Entry 8YRP (electron microscopy, 3.64 A resolution); this record covers chains A and B of the 5 polymer chains in the assembly.

[Chain A (and B)]
Molecule: Spike glycoprotein
From: Severe acute respiratory syndrome coronavirus 2
Notes: chain B of this document is another copy of the same molecule, construct and numbering; everything in this record applies to it too
Reference sequence: P0DTC2 (SPIKE_SARS2); aligned to UniProt positions 14-1206 over residues 14-1206 (the alignment contains insertions or deletions, so no single offset holds)
Amino-acid sequence (1259 residues; row label = number of the first residue in the row; numbers below 1 keep their minus sign (Met-5 is residue -5)):
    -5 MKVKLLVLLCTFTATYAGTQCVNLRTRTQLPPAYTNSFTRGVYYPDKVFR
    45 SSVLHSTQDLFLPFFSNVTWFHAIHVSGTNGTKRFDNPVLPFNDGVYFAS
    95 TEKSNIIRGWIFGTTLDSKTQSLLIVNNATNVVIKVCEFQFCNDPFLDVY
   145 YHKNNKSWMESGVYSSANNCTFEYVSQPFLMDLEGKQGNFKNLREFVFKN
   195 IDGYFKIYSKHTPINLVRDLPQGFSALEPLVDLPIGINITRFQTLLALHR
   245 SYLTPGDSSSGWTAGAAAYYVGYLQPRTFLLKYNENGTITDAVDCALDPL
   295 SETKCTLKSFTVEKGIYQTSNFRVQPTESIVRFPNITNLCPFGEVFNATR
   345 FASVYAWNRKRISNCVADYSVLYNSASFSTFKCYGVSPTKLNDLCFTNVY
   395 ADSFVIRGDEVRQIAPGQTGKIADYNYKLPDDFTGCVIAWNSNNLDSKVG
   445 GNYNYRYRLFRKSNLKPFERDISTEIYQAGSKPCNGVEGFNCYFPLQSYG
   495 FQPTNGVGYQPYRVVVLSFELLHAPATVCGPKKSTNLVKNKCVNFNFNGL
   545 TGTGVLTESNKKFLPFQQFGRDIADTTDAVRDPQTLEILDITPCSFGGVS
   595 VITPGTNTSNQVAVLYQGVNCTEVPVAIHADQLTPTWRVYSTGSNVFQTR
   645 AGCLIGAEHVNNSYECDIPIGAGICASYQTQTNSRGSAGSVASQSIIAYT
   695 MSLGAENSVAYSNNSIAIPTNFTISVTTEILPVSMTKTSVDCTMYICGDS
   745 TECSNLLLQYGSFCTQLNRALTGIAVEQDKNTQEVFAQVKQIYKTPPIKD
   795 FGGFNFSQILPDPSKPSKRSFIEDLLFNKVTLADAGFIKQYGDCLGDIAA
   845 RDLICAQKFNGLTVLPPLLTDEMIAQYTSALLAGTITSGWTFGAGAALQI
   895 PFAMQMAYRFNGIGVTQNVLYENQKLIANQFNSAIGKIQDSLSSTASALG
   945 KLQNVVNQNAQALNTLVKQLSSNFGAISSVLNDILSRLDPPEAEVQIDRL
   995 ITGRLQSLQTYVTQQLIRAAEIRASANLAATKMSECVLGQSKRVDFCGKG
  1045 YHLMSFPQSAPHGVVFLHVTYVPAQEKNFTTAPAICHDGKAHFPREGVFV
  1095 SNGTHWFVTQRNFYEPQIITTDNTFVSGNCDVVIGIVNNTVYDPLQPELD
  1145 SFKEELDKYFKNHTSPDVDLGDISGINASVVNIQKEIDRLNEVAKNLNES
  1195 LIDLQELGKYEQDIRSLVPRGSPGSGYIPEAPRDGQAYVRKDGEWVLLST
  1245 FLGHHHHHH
Not modelled in the structure: -5 to 13, 67-80, 145-153, 175-184, 246-259, 620-634, 673-688, 826-852, 908-909, 1134-1253 (chain B: -5 to 13, 67-80, 145-153, 175-184, 246-259, 620-630, 674-688, 806-808, 827-851, 908-909, 1134-1253)
Differences from the reference sequence: expression tag (-5 to 13, 1207-1253); variant Arg19 (Thr in P0DTC2), Asp142 (Gly in P0DTC2), Gly156 (Arg158 in P0DTC2), Arg450 (Leu452 in P0DTC2), Lys476 (Thr478 in P0DTC2), Gly612 (Asp614 in P0DTC2), Arg679 (Pro681 in P0DTC2), Gly680 (Arg682 in P0DTC2), Ser681 (Arg683 in P0DTC2), Gly683 (Arg685 in P0DTC2), Asn948 (Asp950 in P0DTC2), Pro984 (Lys986 in P0DTC2), Pro985 (Val987 in P0DTC2)
Disulfides: Cys15-Cys136, Cys131-Cys164, Cys289-Cys299, Cys334-Cys359, Cys377-Cys430, Cys389-Cys523, Cys478-Cys486, Cys536-Cys588, Cys660-Cys669, Cys736-Cys758, Cys741-Cys747, Cys1030-Cys1041, Cys1080-Cys1124
Curated features (UniProtKB/Swiss-Prot):
  - glycosylation: Asn17 (N-linked (GlcNAc...) (complex) asparagine), Asn61 (N-linked (GlcNAc...) (hybrid) asparagine), Asn74 (N-linked (GlcNAc...) (complex) asparagine), Asn122 (N-linked (GlcNAc...) (hybrid) asparagine), Asn149 (N-linked (GlcNAc...) (complex) asparagine), Thr676 (O-linked (GlcNAc...) threonine)

[Interface between chain A and chain B]
Pairs across the interface (132; chain A residue first):
  Arg317(A) with Met738(B); Asp743(B), salt bridge
  Asn358(A) with Phe166(B)
  Pro519(A) with Pro228(B)
  Phe557(A) with Phe43(B), hydrophobic
  Leu558(A) with Gly281(B); Thr282(B)
  Phe560(A) with Tyr38(B), hydrophobic; Asp40(B); Lys41(B), hydrogen bond (backbone-side chain); Pro223(B)
  Gln561(A) with Lys41(B); Phe43(B); Gly281(B), hydrogen bond (side chain-backbone)
  Gln562(A) with Lys41(B), hydrogen bond (backbone-backbone)
  Phe563(A) with Val42(B), hydrophobic; Phe43(B), hydrogen bond (backbone-backbone)
  Gly564(A) with Phe43(B)
  Arg565(A) with Phe43(B), hydrogen bond (backbone-backbone); Arg44(B); Ser45(B)
  Asp566(A) with Ser45(B); Val47(B)
  Ile567(A) with Val47(B), hydrophobic
  Ala568(A) with Asn958(B); Val961(B)
  Asp569(A) with Ser965(B)
  Thr570(A) with Val961(B)
  Thr586(A) with Lys852(B)
  Pro587(A) with Lys852(B), hydrogen bond (backbone-side chain); Phe853(B)
  Ser589(A) with Lys852(B)
  Phe590(A) with Asp735(B); Met738(B), hydrophobic; Gly855(B)
  Gln611(A) with Leu859(B)
  Ala645(A) with Pro860(B), hydrophobic
  Pro663(A) with Leu862(B), hydrophobic
  Gly665(A) with Leu862(B)
  Ala666(A) with Pro860(B); Pro861(B); Thr864(B)
  Gly667(A) with Leu862(B); Thr864(B)
  Thr694(A) with Met867(B)
  Met695(A) with Leu862(B); Met867(B)
  Leu697(A) with Lys784(B); Ile786(B), hydrophobic; Met867(B), hydrophobic; Tyr871(B)
  Gly698(A) with Lys784(B); Gln785(B)
  Ala699(A) with Gln785(B); Ile786(B), hydrogen bond (backbone-backbone)
  Glu700(A) with Ile786(B)
  Asn701(A) with Gln785(B); Ile786(B), hydrogen bond (backbone-backbone); Tyr787(B); Lys788(B), hydrogen bond (backbone-backbone)
  Ser702(A) with Lys788(B), hydrogen bond (side chain-backbone); Thr789(B); Pro790(B)
  Val703(A) with Lys788(B), hydrogen bond (backbone-backbone); Pro790(B); Ala877(B); Thr881(B); Ser882(B); Ala891(B); Leu892(B); Gln893(B)
  Ala704(A) with Gln893(B)
  Tyr705(A) with Pro790(B), hydrophobic; Asp794(B), hydrogen bond (side chain-backbone); Thr881(B)
  Ser706(A) with Pro895(B)
  Asn707(A) with Pro895(B)
  Ser709(A) with Gln893(B), hydrogen bond; Pro895(B)
  Ile710(A) with Gln893(B); Ile894(B), hydrophobic; Pro895(B)
  Ala711(A) with Leu892(B); Gln893(B)
  Gln955(A) with Arg763(B), hydrogen bond
  Thr959(A) with Gln760(B)
  Gln963(A) with Gln760(B), hydrogen bond
  Ser966(A) with Gly755(B)
  Asn967(A) with Gln753(B)
  Phe968(A) with Gln753(B), hydrogen bond (backbone-backbone); Tyr754(B); Phe757(B), hydrophobic
  Gly969(A) with Gln753(B), hydrogen bond (backbone-backbone)
  Glu988(A) with Asp425(B)
  Arg993(A) with Glu988(B), salt bridge; Asp992(B), salt bridge
  Gln1000(A) with Phe757(B); Gln1003(B)
  Thr1004(A) with Gln1003(B)
  Gln1008(A) with Gln760(B)
  Ile1011(A) with Ile1011(B), hydrophobic
  Arg1037(A) with Glu1029(B)
  Val1038(A) with Gly887(B); Leu1032(B), hydrophobic
  Phe1040(A) with Glu1029(B)
  Val1066(A) with Gly889(B)
  Pro1067(A) with Ala888(B); Gly889(B); Ala890(B), hydrogen bond (backbone-backbone); Leu892(B)
  Ala1068(A) with Gly889(B); Ala890(B), hydrophobic
  Glu1070(A) with Ala890(B); Leu892(B)
  Phe1087(A) with Gln911(B); Tyr915(B)
  Pro1088(A) with Tyr902(B)
  Arg1089(A) with Tyr902(B)
  Arg1105(A) with Ile894(B); Tyr902(B)
  Asn1106(A) with Thr885(B); Ala888(B), hydrogen bond (side chain-backbone)
  Phe1119(A) with Asn905(B); Thr910(B)
  Ser1121(A) with Thr910(B), hydrogen bond; Asn912(B); Tyr915(B)
  Gly1122(A) with Asn912(B), hydrogen bond (backbone-side chain)
  Val1126(A) with Tyr915(B)
  Val1127(A) with Met898(B), hydrophobic
  Ile1128(A) with Ala897(B); Gln918(B)
Other interface residues (no listed pair), chain A (89 interface residues in all): Gln319, Arg355, Ala518, Lys556, Cys588, Ile664, Pro713, Lys962, Ser1001, Thr1007, Ala1018, Lys1036, Tyr1045, Gln1069, Glu1090, Gly1091
Other interface residues (no listed pair), chain B (88 interface residues in all): Asn163, Thr165, Asn280, Thr737, Ser756, Val783, Gly796, Thr857, Gln899, Leu914, Lys962, Thr1007, Leu1010, Arg1017, Thr1025, Gln1034

[Summary]
89 residues of chain A face 88 of chain B across their interface; the contacts include 21 hydrogen bonds and 3
salt bridges. Among the polar pairs are Arg317(A)-Asp743(B), Arg993(A)-Glu988(B) and Arg993(A)-Asp992(B).
Both chains are Spike glycoprotein (Severe acute respiratory syndrome coronavirus 2). Entry 8YRP (SARS-CoV-2
Delta Spike in complex with JM-1A) was determined by electron microscopy together with 8X0X, 8X0Y, 8YRO and
8YZ5 from the same study.
